PDB entry 4ZTE | X-ray diffraction, 2.13 A resolution | chains A and B

# Chain A (and B)
Protein: Cadherin-1
Source organism: Homo sapiens
Notes: chain B of this document is another copy of the same molecule, construct and numbering; everything in this record applies to it too
Reference sequence: P12830 (CADH1_HUMAN); residues 3-213 here correspond to UniProt positions 157-367 (UniProt number = residue number + 154)
Sequence (211 residues; numbered 3 to 213; the number before each row is that of its first residue):
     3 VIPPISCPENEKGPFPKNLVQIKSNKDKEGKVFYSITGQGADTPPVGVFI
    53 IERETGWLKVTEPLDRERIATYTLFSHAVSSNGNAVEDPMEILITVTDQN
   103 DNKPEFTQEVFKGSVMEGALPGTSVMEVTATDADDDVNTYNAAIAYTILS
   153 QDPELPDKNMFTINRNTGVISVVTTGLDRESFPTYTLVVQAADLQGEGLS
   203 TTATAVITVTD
Unresolved in the structure: 3
Metal / ion sites: Ca2+ site 1: Glu-11, Glu-69, Asp-100, Gln-101, Asp-103, Asp-136; Ca2+ site 2: Glu-11, Asp-67, Glu-69, Asp-103; Ca2+ site 3: Asn-102, Asn-104, Asp-134, Asp-136, Asn-143, Asp-195
Ligand contacts: 4RL (N-{[(2S,5S)-1-benzyl-5-(2-{[(2S,3S)-1-(tert-butylamino)-3-methyl-1-oxopentan-2-yl]amino}-2-oxoethyl)-3,6-dioxopiperazin-2-yl]methyl}-L-alpha-asparagine): Ile-4, Pro-5, Pro-6, Ile-7, Ser-8, Cys-9, Pro-10, Glu-13, Asn-20, Leu-21, Val-22, Thr-97, Thr-99, Asn-140
From the paper describing this entry:
  - binding site for 4RL: Ile-4, Pro-5, Ile-7, Ser-8, Pro-10, Glu-13, Leu-21, Val-22, Thr-97

# Chain A / chain B interface
Contacting residue pairs (24; chain A residue first):
  Ser-8(A) / Ser-8(B)
  Asn-12(A) / Tyr-142(B)
  Glu-13(A) / Asn-140(B)
  Lys-14(A) / Asp-138(B)  hydrogen bond (side chain-backbone)
  Lys-14(A) / Val-139(B)
  Lys-14(A) / Asn-140(B)  hydrogen bond (backbone-backbone)
  Lys-14(A) / Thr-141(B)
  Lys-14(A) / Tyr-142(B)
  Val-22(A) / Pro-5(B)  hydrophobic
  Asp-100(A) / Gln-101(B)  hydrogen bond (backbone-side chain)
  Gln-101(A) / Asp-100(B)  hydrogen bond (side chain-backbone)
  Gln-101(A) / Asn-143(B)  hydrogen bond
  Lys-105(A) / Glu-199(B)  hydrogen bond (side chain-backbone)
  Asp-138(A) / Lys-14(B)  salt bridge
  Val-139(A) / Lys-14(B)
  Asn-140(A) / Glu-13(B)
  Asn-140(A) / Lys-14(B)  hydrogen bond (backbone-backbone)
  Thr-141(A) / Lys-14(B)
  Tyr-142(A) / Asn-12(B)
  Tyr-142(A) / Lys-14(B)
  Asn-143(A) / Gln-101(B)  hydrogen bond
  Gly-200(A) / Leu-201(B)
  Leu-201(A) / Glu-199(B)
  Leu-201(A) / Gly-200(B)
Also at the interface, not in a pair above, chain A (22 interface residues in all): Pro-5, Pro-10, Thr-99, Asn-102, Leu-196, Glu-199
Also at the interface, not in a pair above, chain B (21 interface residues in all): Pro-10, Val-22, Thr-99, Asn-102, Leu-196

# In short
Chain A and chain B form an interface of 22 and 21 residues respectively, with 8 hydrogen bonds and 1 salt
bridge. Polar pairs include Asp-138(A)/Lys-14(B), Asp-100(A)/Gln-101(B) and Gln-101(A)/Asn-143(B). Chain A
binds compound 4RL. From the paper: a binding site for 4RL at Ile-4(A), Pro-5(A) and Ile-7(A) among others.
Chain A and chain B are both Cadherin-1 (Homo sapiens); the structure, Crystal structure of human E-Cadherin
(residues 3-213) in complex with a peptidomimetic inhibitor, was determined by X-ray diffraction (same
publication as 4ZT1).
